Entry 7CHK (electron microscopy, 2.87 A resolution); this record covers chains A and B of the 3 polymer chains in the assembly.

Chain A:
Protein: VP20 protein
From: Apple latent spherical virus
UniProtKB: Q9JGP1 (Q9JGP1_9SECO); residues 1-176 here correspond to UniProt positions 594-769 (UniProt number = residue number + 593)
Sequence (176 residues; numbered 1 to 176; the number before each row is that of its first residue):
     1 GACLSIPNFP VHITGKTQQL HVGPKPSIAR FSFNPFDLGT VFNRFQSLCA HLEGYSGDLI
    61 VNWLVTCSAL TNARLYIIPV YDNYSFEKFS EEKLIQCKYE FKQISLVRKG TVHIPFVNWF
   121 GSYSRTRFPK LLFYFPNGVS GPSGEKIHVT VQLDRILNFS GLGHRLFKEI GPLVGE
Disordered / not traced: 1-2, 169-176

Chain B:
Protein: VP24 protein
From: Apple latent spherical virus
UniProtKB: Q9JGP1 (Q9JGP1_9SECO); residues 1-192 here correspond to UniProt positions 770-961 (UniProt number = residue number + 769)
Sequence (192 residues; each row starts with the number of its first residue):
     1 GSDPFSFLLN YSHCGTLVES SLNKGGMWCV PVSPVNLAAY TLQGEALVFN DAFVSKTHNW
    61 LHFMASTTAY WRGTLHYQMR VTYKDRNAAC RNLVAFYTTN NESLFGFNNK PVGDTGISSV
   121 MGDSFSVDIT VPFLIPTCYL QTIRGKFDYL NSCNGCIYFH LPTKSATSVQ LWVRPGQDFD
   181 FARFRLLKAG YT
Disordered / not traced: 1-5, 41-55, 100-116, 146-151, 191-192

Interface between chain A and chain B:
Residue-residue contacts (13; chain A residue first):
  Glu53(A) - Thr99(B)
  Gly54(A) - Pro136(B)
  Phe120(A) - Thr137(B)  hydrogen bond (backbone-side chain)
  Gly121(A) - Pro136(B)
  Ser122(A) - Pro136(B)
  Leu162(A) - Phe133(B)
  Leu162(A) - Leu134(B)
  Leu162(A) - Ile135(B)
  Gly163(A) - Leu134(B)
  His164(A) - Thr99(B)  hydrogen bond (backbone-side chain)
  His164(A) - Ser118(B)
  Arg165(A) - Thr98(B)
  Leu166(A) - Thr98(B)  hydrogen bond (backbone-side chain)
Interface residues without a listed pair, chain B (9 interface residues in all): Ile117

In short:
The interface between chain A and chain B involves 10 residues on one side and 9 on the other; the contacts
include 3 hydrogen bonds. Among the polar pairs are Phe120(A)-Thr137(B), His164(A)-Thr99(B) and
Leu166(A)-Thr98(B).
Chain A is VP20 protein and chain B is VP24 protein, both from Apple latent spherical virus; the structure,
Cryo-EM Structure of Apple Latent Spherical Virus (ALSV), was determined by electron microscopy.
